PDB entry 3KF2 | X-ray diffraction, 2.50 A resolution | chains B and D of the 4 polymer chains in the assembly

# Chain B
Molecule: Polyprotein
From: Hepatitis C virus
Notes: EC 3.4.21.98; fragment: NS3 protease domain
UniProtKB: B1PBR5 (B1PBR5_9HEPC); residues 1-181 here correspond to UniProt positions 149-329 (UniProt number = residue number + 148)
Chain sequence (200 residues; row label = number of the first residue in the row; numbers below 1 keep their minus sign (Met-10 is residue -10)):
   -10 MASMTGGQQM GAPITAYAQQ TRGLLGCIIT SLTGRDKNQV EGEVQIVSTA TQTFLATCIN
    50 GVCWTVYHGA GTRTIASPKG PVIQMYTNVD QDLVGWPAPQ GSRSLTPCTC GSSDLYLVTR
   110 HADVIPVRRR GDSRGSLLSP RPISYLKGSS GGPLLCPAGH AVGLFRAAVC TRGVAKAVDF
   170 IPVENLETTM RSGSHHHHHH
Disordered / not traced: -10 to 0, 182-189
Differences from the reference sequence: expression tag (-10 to 0, 182-189); engineered mutation Glu176 (Gly324 in B1PBR5)
Bound ions: Zn2+: Cys97, Cys99, Cys145

# Chain D
Molecule: 19-mer peptide from Genome polyprotein
Notes: fragment: NS4a peptide
UniProtKB: Q6GYR8 (Q6GYR8_9HEPC); residues 21-39 here correspond to UniProt positions 1682-1700 (UniProt number = residue number + 1661)
Chain sequence (23 residues; numbered 19 to 41; the number before each row is that of its first residue):
    19 KKGSVVIVGR IVLSGKPAII PKK
Disordered / not traced: 19, 41
Differences from the reference sequence: expression tag (19-20, 40-41)

# How chain B and chain D interact
Pairs across the interface (61):
  Thr4(B) with Val30(D); Leu31(D); Gly33(D)
  Ala5(B) with Ile29(D), hydrophobic; Val30(D); Leu31(D), hydrophobic
  Tyr6(B) with Arg28(D); Ile29(D); Val30(D), hydrogen bond (backbone-backbone)
  Ala7(B) with Arg28(D)
  Gln8(B) with Gly27(D); Arg28(D), hydrogen bond
  Gln9(B) with Val26(D)
  Thr10(B) with Val26(D), hydrogen bond (backbone-backbone); Gly27(D), hydrogen bond (side chain-backbone); Arg28(D)
  Arg11(B) with Val24(D); Ile25(D), hydrogen bond (side chain-backbone); Val26(D), hydrogen bond (backbone-backbone)
  Cys16(B) with Val24(D); Val26(D), hydrophobic
  Thr19(B) with Val24(D)
  Ser20(B) with Gly21(D); Ser22(D), hydrogen bond (side chain-backbone); Val24(D)
  Gly23(B) with Ser22(D)
  Gln28(B) with Arg28(D)
  Glu30(B) with Arg28(D), salt bridge
  Glu32(B) with Ile29(D); Val30(D); Leu31(D), hydrogen bond (side chain-backbone); Ser32(D), hydrogen bond
  Val33(B) with Arg28(D); Ile29(D), hydrogen bond (backbone-backbone)
  Gln34(B) with Ile25(D); Gly27(D); Arg28(D)
  Ile35(B) with Val24(D); Ile25(D); Val26(D), hydrogen bond (backbone-backbone); Gly27(D), hydrogen bond (backbone-backbone); Arg28(D)
  Val36(B) with Val23(D), hydrophobic; Val24(D)
  Ser37(B) with Val23(D); Val24(D), hydrogen bond (backbone-backbone); Val26(D)
  Arg62(B) with Lys20(D); Gly21(D), hydrogen bond (side chain-backbone)
  Thr63(B) with Ser22(D), hydrogen bond; Val23(D), hydrogen bond (backbone-backbone)
  Ile64(B) with Val23(D)
  Ala65(B) with Ser22(D); Val23(D), hydrogen bond (backbone-backbone)
  Pro70(B) with Ser22(D)
  Arg92(B) with Ser32(D)
  Leu94(B) with Leu31(D), hydrophobic
  Val107(B) with Ile29(D), hydrophobic; Leu31(D), hydrophobic
  Thr108(B) with Ile29(D)
  Arg109(B) with Ile29(D)
Also at the interface, not in a pair above, chain B (41 interface residues in all): Ile3, Asp25, Val29, Gly31, Thr38, Leu44, Ala59, Trp85, Pro88, Ala111, Leu144

# Summary
41 residues of chain B and 14 residues of chain D are in contact, with 17 hydrogen bonds and 1 salt bridge.
Polar pairs include Glu30(B)-Arg28(D), Gln8(B)-Arg28(D) and Thr10(B)-Gly27(D). Cys97(B), Cys99(B) and
Cys145(B) form the Zn2+ site.
Chain B is Polyprotein (Hepatitis C virus) and chain D is a 19-mer peptide from Genome polyprotein; the
structure, The HCV NS3/NS4A protease apo structure, was determined by X-ray diffraction (same publication as
3KEE).
